Entry 6IFU (electron microscopy, 3.05 A resolution); this record covers chains D and I of the 10 polymer chains in the assembly.

# Chain D
Name: Type III-A CRISPR-associated RAMP protein Csm3
Source organism: Streptococcus thermophilus ND03
UniProt: A0A2U2M035 (A0A2U2M035_STRTR); numbering as in UniProt (aligned over 1-220)
Sequence (220 residues; numbered 1 to 220; the number before each row is that of its first residue):
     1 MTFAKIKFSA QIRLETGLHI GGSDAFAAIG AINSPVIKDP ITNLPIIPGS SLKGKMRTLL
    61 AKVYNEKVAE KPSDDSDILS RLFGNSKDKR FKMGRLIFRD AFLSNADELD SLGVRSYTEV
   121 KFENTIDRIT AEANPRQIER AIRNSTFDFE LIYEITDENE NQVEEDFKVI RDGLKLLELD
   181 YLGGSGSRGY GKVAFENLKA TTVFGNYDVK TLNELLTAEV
Unresolved in the structure: 1, 219-220
Differences from the reference sequence: engineered mutation Asn-33 (Asp in A0A2U2M035)
What the authors report for this chain:
  - binding site for crRNA (chain I): Pro-135, Arg-136

# Chain I
Molecule: crRNA
Sequence (36 nucleotides; row label = number of the first residue in the row):
     1 ACGGAAACGC UUUCUAGCUC GCUAUAAUUA CCCAUU
Unresolved in the structure: 35-36

# Interface between chain D and chain I
Residue-residue contacts (52):
  His-19(D) / C22(I)  phosphate contact
  Ile-20(D) / C22(I)  phosphate contact
  Gly-21(D) / G21(I)  hydrogen bond to the sugar
  Gly-21(D) / C22(I)  hydrogen bond to the phosphate
  Ser-50(D) / C20(I)  sugar contact
  Ser-50(D) / G21(I)  hydrogen bond to the phosphate
  Ser-51(D) / C20(I)  phosphate contact
  Ser-51(D) / G21(I)  hydrogen bond to the phosphate
  Lys-53(D) / C18(I)  salt bridge to the phosphate
  Lys-53(D) / U19(I)  salt bridge to the phosphate
  Gly-54(D) / C20(I)  sugar contact
  Lys-55(D) / C20(I)  base contact
  Arg-57(D) / C18(I)  hydrogen bond to the phosphate
  Arg-57(D) / U19(I)  salt bridge to the phosphate
  Thr-58(D) / C20(I)  base contact
  Pro-72(D) / C18(I)  sugar contact
  Phe-83(D) / C18(I)  sugar contact
  Phe-83(D) / U19(I)  phosphate contact
  Gly-84(D) / C18(I)  sugar contact
  Asn-85(D) / G17(I)  hydrogen bond to the sugar
  Asn-85(D) / C18(I)  sugar contact
  Ser-86(D) / G17(I)  hydrogen bond to the base
  Ser-86(D) / C18(I)  hydrogen bond to the sugar
  Lys-92(D) / G17(I)  hydrogen bond to the sugar
  Lys-92(D) / C18(I)  phosphate contact
  Met-93(D) / G17(I)  sugar contact
  Phe-122(D) / A27(I)  sugar contact
  Glu-123(D) / U25(I)  sugar contact
  Glu-123(D) / A26(I)  sugar contact
  Glu-123(D) / A27(I)  phosphate contact
  Asn-124(D) / A26(I)  sugar contact
  Asn-124(D) / A27(I)  hydrogen bond to the base
  Asn-124(D) / U28(I)  sugar contact
  Thr-125(D) / U25(I)  hydrogen bond to the base
  Thr-125(D) / A26(I)  phosphate contact
  Ile-126(D) / A26(I)  hydrogen bond to the phosphate
  Ile-126(D) / U28(I)  sugar contact
  Arg-128(D) / A26(I)  salt bridge to the phosphate
  Ala-133(D) / A27(I)  base contact
  Ala-133(D) / U28(I)  base contact
  Pro-135(D) / A27(I)  base contact
  Arg-136(D) / U25(I)  hydrogen bond to the sugar
  Tyr-181(D) / U23(I)  hydrogen bond to the phosphate
  Gly-183(D) / C22(I)  phosphate contact
  Gly-184(D) / C22(I)  hydrogen bond to the phosphate
  Gly-184(D) / U23(I)  phosphate contact
  Ser-185(D) / U23(I)  phosphate contact
  Ser-185(D) / A24(I)  phosphate contact
  Ser-187(D) / A24(I)  hydrogen bond to the phosphate
  Ser-187(D) / U25(I)  phosphate contact
  Arg-188(D) / A24(I)  salt bridge to the phosphate
  Arg-188(D) / U25(I)  salt bridge to the phosphate
Other interface residues (no listed pair), chain D (35 interface residues in all): Gly-22, Pro-48, Ala-131
Other interface residues (no listed pair), chain I (13 interface residues in all): U29

# Summary
35 residues of chain D and 13 residues of chain I are in contact; the contacts include 16 hydrogen bonds and 6
salt bridges. Polar contacts include Ser-86(D)/G17(I), Asn-124(D)/A27(I) and Thr-125(D)/U25(I). The paper
reports a binding site for crRNA (chain I) at Pro-135(D) and Arg-136(D).
Here chain D is Type III-A CRISPR-associated RAMP protein Csm3 (Streptococcus thermophilus ND03) and chain I
is crRNA. Entry 6IFU (Cryo-EM structure of type III-A Csm-CTR2-dsDNA complex) was determined by electron
microscopy together with 6IFK, 6IFL, 6IFN, 6IFR, 6IFY, 6IFZ and 6IG0 from the same study.
